Entry 1CEV (X-ray diffraction, 2.40 A resolution); this record covers chains C and E of the 6 polymer chains in the assembly.

# Chain C (and E)
Molecule: Protein (ARGINASE)
Organism: Bacillus caldovelox
Notes: EC 3.5.3.1; chain E of this document is another copy of the same molecule, construct and numbering; everything in this record applies to it too
UniProtKB: P53608 (ARGI_BACCD); numbering as in UniProt (aligned over 1-299)
Chain sequence (299 residues; row label = number of the first residue in the row):
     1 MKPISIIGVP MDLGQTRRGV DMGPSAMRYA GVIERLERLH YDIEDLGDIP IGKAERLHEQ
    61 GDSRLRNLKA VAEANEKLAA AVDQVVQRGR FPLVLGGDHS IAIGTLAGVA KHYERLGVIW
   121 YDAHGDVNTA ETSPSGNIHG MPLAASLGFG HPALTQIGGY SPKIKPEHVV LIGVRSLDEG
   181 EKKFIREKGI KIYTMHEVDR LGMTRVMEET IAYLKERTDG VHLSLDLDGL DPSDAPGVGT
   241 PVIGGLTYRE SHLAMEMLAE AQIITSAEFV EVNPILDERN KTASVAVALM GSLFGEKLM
Ion coordination: Mn2+ site 1: H99, D122, D126, D226; Mn2+ site 2: D122, H124, D226, D228
Curated features (UniProtKB/Swiss-Prot):
  - binding site (Mn(2+)): H99, D122, H124, D126, D226, D228
  - binding site (substrate): H124 to N128, S135 to N137, D178, T240, E271

# Interface between chain C and chain E
Residue-residue contacts (8):
  R186(C) - E216(E)
  R186(C) - R217(E)  hydrogen bond (backbone-side chain)
  L201(C) - R205(E)
  R205(C) - R200(E)
  R205(C) - L201(E)
  R205(C) - R205(E)
  E209(C) - L201(E)
  E209(C) - R205(E)  salt bridge

# Overview
4 residues of chain C face 5 of chain E across their interface; the contacts include 1 hydrogen bond and 1
salt bridge. Among the polar pairs are E209(C)-R205(E) and R186(C)-R217(E). Curated annotation (UniProt) lists
6 Mn2+-binding residues and 11 substrate-binding residues on chain C.
Both chains are Protein (ARGINASE) (Bacillus caldovelox). Entry 1CEV (Arginase from bacillus caldovelox,
native structure at ph 5.6) was determined by X-ray diffraction together with 2CEV, 3CEV, 4CEV and 5CEV from
the same study.
